Entry 7PY6 (electron microscopy, 4.10 A resolution (low resolution: residue-level contacts below are approximate; hydrogen-bond / salt-bridge calls are withheld)); this record covers chains D and E of the 10 polymer chains in the assembly.

Chain D:
Molecule: DNA-directed RNA polymerase subunit beta'
Source organism: Escherichia coli
Notes: EC 2.7.7.6
UniProtKB: P0A8T8 (RPOC_ECO57); residue numbers follow UniProt; this construct covers 1-1407
Amino-acid sequence (1407 residues; each row starts with the number of its first residue):
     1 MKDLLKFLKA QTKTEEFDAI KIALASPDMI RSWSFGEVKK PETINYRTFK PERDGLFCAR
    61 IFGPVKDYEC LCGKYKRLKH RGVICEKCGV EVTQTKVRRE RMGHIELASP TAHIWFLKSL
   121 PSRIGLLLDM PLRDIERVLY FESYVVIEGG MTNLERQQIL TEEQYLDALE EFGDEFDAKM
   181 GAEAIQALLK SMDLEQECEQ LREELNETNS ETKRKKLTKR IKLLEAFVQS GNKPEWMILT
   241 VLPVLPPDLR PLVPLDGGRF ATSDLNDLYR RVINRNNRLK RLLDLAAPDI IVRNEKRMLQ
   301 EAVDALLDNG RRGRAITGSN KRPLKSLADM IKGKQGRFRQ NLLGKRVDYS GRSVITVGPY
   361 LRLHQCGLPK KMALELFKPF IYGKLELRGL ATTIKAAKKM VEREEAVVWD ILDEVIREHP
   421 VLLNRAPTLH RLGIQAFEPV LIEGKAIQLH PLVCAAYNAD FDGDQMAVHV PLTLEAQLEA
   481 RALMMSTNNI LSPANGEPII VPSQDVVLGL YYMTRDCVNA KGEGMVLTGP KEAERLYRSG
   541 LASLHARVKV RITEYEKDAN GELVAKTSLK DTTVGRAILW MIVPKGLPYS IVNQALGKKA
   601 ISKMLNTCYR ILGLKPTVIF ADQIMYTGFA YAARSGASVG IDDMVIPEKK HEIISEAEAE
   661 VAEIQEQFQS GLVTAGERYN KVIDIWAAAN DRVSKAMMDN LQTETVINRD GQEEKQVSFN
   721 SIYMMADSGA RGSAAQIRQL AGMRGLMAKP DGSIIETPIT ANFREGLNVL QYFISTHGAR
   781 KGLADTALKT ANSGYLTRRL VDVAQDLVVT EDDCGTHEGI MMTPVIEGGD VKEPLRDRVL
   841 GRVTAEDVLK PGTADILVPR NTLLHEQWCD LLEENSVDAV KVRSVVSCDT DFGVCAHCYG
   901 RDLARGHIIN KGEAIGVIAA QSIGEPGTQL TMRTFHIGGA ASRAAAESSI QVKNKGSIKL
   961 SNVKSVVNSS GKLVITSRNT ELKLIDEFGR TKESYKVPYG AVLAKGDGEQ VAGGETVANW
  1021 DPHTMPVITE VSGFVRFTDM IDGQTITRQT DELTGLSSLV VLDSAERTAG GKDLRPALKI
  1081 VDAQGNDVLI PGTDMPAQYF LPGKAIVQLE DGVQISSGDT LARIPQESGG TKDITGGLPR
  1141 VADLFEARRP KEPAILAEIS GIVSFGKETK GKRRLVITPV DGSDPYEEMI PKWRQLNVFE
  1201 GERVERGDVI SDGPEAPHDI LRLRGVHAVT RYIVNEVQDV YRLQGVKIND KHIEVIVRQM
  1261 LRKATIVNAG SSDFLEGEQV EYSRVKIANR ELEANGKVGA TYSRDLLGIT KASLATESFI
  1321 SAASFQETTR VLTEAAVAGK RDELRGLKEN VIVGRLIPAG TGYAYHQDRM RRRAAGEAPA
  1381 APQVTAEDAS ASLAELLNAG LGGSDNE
Not modelled in the structure: 1-15, 934-947, 1127-1135, 1374-1407
Ion coordination: Zn2+ site 1: Cys85, Cys88; Mg2+: Asp460, Asp462 (shared with 1 residue of chain R); Zn2+ site 2: Cys814, Cys888, Cys898
UniProt features mapped onto this chain:
  - binding site (Zn(2+)): Cys70, Cys72, Cys85, Cys88, Cys814, Cys888, Cys895, Cys898
  - binding site (Mg(2+)): Asp460, Asp462, Asp464
  - modified residue: Lys972 (N6-acetyllysine)

Chain E:
Molecule: DNA-directed RNA polymerase subunit omega
Source organism: Escherichia coli
Notes: EC 2.7.7.6
UniProtKB: P0A800 (RPOZ_ECOLI); residue numbers follow UniProt; this construct covers 1-91
Amino-acid sequence (91 residues; row label = number of the first residue in the row):
     1 MARVTVQDAV EKIGNRFDLV LVAARRARQM QVGGKDPLVP EENDKTTVIA LREIEEGLIN
    61 NQILDVRERQ EQQEQEAAEL QAVTAIAEGR R
Not modelled in the structure: 1

Interface between chain D and chain E:
Pairs across the interface (40; chain D residue first):
  His364(D) with Val4(E)
  Glu414(D) with Asn43(E)
  Val415(D) with Lys45(E)
  Arg417(D) with Glu42(E); Asn43(E)
  Glu418(D) with Asp44(E); Lys45(E)
  Thr473(D) with Arg28(E)
  Leu474(D) with Ala24(E); Ala27(E); Thr46(E)
  Gln477(D) with Thr47(E)
  Leu478(D) with Val20(E); Ala23(E); Ala24(E); Thr47(E)
  Glu479(D) with Val20(E)
  Arg481(D) with Arg3(E); Val48(E); Leu51(E)
  Ala482(D) with Val6(E); Val20(E)
  Leu483(D) with Arg16(E)
  Thr487(D) with Val4(E); Thr5(E)
  Asn488(D) with Arg16(E)
  Leu614(D) with Gln7(E)
  Lys615(D) with Arg3(E); Val4(E); Thr5(E)
  Arg905(D) with Arg16(E)
  Asn910(D) with Asn15(E); Arg16(E)
  Lys911(D) with Asn15(E)
  Glu913(D) with Phe17(E)
  Ala1359(D) with Phe17(E)
  Gly1360(D) with Phe17(E)
  Thr1361(D) with Phe17(E); Val20(E); Leu21(E)
Other interface residues (no listed pair), chain D (30 interface residues in all): His419, Glu475, Met485, His907, Gly912, Ala1364
Other interface residues (no listed pair), chain E (25 interface residues in all): Gly14, Asp18, Leu19

In short:
The interface between chain D and chain E involves 30 residues on one side and 25 on the other. Asp460(D) and
Asp462(D) form the Mg2+ site. UniProt lists 8 Zn2+-binding residues and 3 Mg2+-binding residues on chain D.
Chain D is DNA-directed RNA polymerase subunit beta' and chain E is DNA-directed RNA polymerase subunit omega,
both from Escherichia coli; the structure, CryoEM structure of E.coli RNA polymerase elongation complex bound
to NusA and NusG (NusA and NusG ..., was determined by electron microscopy (same publication as 7PY0, 7PY1,
7PY3, 7PY5, 7PY7, 7PY8 and 4 further entries).
